7PI4 - chains AAA and CCC of the 4 polymer chains in the assembly; structure by X-ray diffraction, 2.24 A resolution.

== Chain AAA ==
Name: von Hippel-Lindau disease tumor suppressor
Organism: Homo sapiens
Reference sequence: P40337 (VHL_HUMAN); residue numbers follow UniProt; this construct covers 59-213
Sequence (155 residues; each row starts with the number of its first residue):
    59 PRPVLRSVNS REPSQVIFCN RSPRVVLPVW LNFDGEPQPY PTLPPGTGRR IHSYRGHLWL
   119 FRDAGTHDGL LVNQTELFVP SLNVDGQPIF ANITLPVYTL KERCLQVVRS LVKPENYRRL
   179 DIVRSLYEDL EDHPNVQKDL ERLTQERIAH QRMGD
Curated features (UniProtKB/Swiss-Prot):
  - region: Thr157 to Val166 (Interaction with Elongin BC complex)
  - natural variant: Leu63 (L63P: In PCC), Arg64 (R64P: In PCC), Ser65 (S65A: In PCC; S65L: In VHLD; S65W: In VHLD), Val66 to Gln73 (deletion: In VHLD), Ser68 (S68W: In PCC and VHLD), Glu70 (E70K: In VHLD), Val74 (V74G: In VHLD), Ile75 (deletion: In VHLD), Phe76 (F76I: In VHLD; F76L: In VHLD; F76S: In VHLD; deletion: In VHLD), Asn78 (N78H: In VHLD; N78S: In VHLD; N78T: In VHLD), Arg79 (R79P: In VHLD), Ser80 (S80I: In VHLD; S80N: In PCC and VHLD; S80R: In VHLD), 64 further natural variant entries in UniProt
  - mutagenesis: Tyr98 (Y98N: No interaction with HIF1A. No HIF1A degradation)
Metal / ion sites: Ca2+: Arg210, Gly212
Residues lining bound ligands: FAK (7QB; (2S,4R)-4-hydroxy-1-((S)-2-(2-(4-(3-methoxy-4-((4-((2-(methylcarbamoyl)phenyl)amino)-5-(trifluoromethyl)pyridin-2-yl)amino)phenyl)piperazin-1-yl)acetamido)-3,3-dimethylbutanoyl)-N-((S)-1-(4-(4-methylthiazol-5-yl)phenyl)ethyl)pyrrolidine-2-carboxamide): Arg69, Phe76, Pro86, Trp88, Phe91, Tyr98, Pro99, Leu101, Arg107, Ile109, His110, Ser111, Tyr112, His115, Trp117

== Chain CCC ==
Name: Isoform 2 of Elongin-C
Organism: Homo sapiens
Reference sequence: Q15369-2 (ELOC-2_HUMAN); residues 17-112 here correspond to UniProt positions 1-96 (UniProt number = residue number - 16)
Sequence (96 residues; each row starts with the number of its first residue):
    17 MYVKLISSDG HEFIVKREHA LTSGTIKAML SGPGQFAENE TNEVNFREIP SHVLSKVCMY
    77 FTYKVRYTNS STEIPEFPIA PEIALELLMA ANFLDC
Not modelled in the structure: 51-57

== Interface between chain AAA and chain CCC ==
Pairs across the interface (38; chain AAA residue first):
  Arg79(AAA) - Glu89(CCC)
  Pro81(AAA) - Glu92(CCC)
  Arg82(AAA) - Glu92(CCC)  salt bridge
  Gln132(AAA) - Asn85(CCC)
  Gln132(AAA) - Ser86(CCC)
  Gln132(AAA) - Ser87(CCC)
  Leu153(AAA) - Ile90(CCC)
  Leu153(AAA) - Pro91(CCC)
  Leu153(AAA) - Glu92(CCC)
  Pro154(AAA) - Ile90(CCC)
  Val155(AAA) - Tyr76(CCC)
  Val155(AAA) - Lys80(CCC)
  Val155(AAA) - Tyr83(CCC)
  Val155(AAA) - Thr84(CCC)
  Tyr156(AAA) - Tyr76(CCC)  hydrogen bond (backbone-side chain)
  Thr157(AAA) - Tyr76(CCC)
  Thr157(AAA) - Cys112(CCC)
  Leu158(AAA) - Tyr76(CCC)  hydrogen bond (backbone-side chain)
  Leu158(AAA) - Phe93(CCC)  hydrophobic
  Leu158(AAA) - Ala107(CCC)  hydrophobic
  Leu158(AAA) - Cys112(CCC)  hydrogen bond (backbone-backbone)
  Lys159(AAA) - Leu104(CCC)
  Lys159(AAA) - Ala107(CCC)
  Lys159(AAA) - Asn108(CCC)  hydrogen bond
  Lys159(AAA) - Cys112(CCC)  hydrogen bond (backbone-backbone)
  Arg161(AAA) - Glu92(CCC)  salt bridge
  Arg161(AAA) - Phe93(CCC)  hydrogen bond (side chain-backbone)
  Arg161(AAA) - Ile95(CCC)
  Cys162(AAA) - Ile95(CCC)  hydrophobic
  Cys162(AAA) - Leu103(CCC)  hydrophobic
  Cys162(AAA) - Leu104(CCC)
  Leu163(AAA) - Leu104(CCC)  hydrophobic
  Val165(AAA) - Ile95(CCC)
  Val166(AAA) - Leu101(CCC)  hydrophobic
  Leu169(AAA) - Pro97(CCC)  hydrophobic
  Ile180(AAA) - Met105(CCC)  hydrophobic
  Leu184(AAA) - Leu104(CCC)  hydrophobic
  Leu184(AAA) - Asn108(CCC)
Interface residues without a listed pair, chain AAA (25 interface residues in all): Ser80, Thr152, Gln164, Leu178, Asp179, Ser183
Interface residues without a listed pair, chain CCC (25 interface residues in all): Val73, Tyr79, Thr88, Ala100

== Summary ==
Chain AAA and chain CCC each contribute 25 residues to their interface, with 6 hydrogen bonds and 2 salt
bridges. Among the polar pairs are Arg82(AAA)-Glu92(CCC), Arg161(AAA)-Glu92(CCC) and Tyr156(AAA)-Tyr76(CCC).
Chain AAA binds FAK. Curated annotation (UniProt) lists one mutagenesis site on chain AAA.
Here chain AAA is von Hippel-Lindau disease tumor suppressor and chain CCC is Isoform 2 of Elongin-C, both
from Homo sapiens. Entry 7PI4 (FAK Protac GSK215 in complex with FAK and pVHL:ElonginC:ElonginB) was
determined by X-ray diffraction.
